PDB entry 6NFY | X-ray diffraction, 2.17 A resolution | chains A and B

[Chain A (and B)]
Protein: Mitogen-activated protein kinase kinase kinase kinase 1
Organism: Homo sapiens
Notes: EC 2.7.11.1; chain B of this document is another copy of the same molecule, construct and numbering; everything in this record applies to it too
UniProtKB: Q92918 (M4K1_HUMAN); residue numbers follow UniProt; this construct covers 10-307
Amino-acid sequence (300 residues; numbered 8 to 307; the number before each row is that of its first residue):
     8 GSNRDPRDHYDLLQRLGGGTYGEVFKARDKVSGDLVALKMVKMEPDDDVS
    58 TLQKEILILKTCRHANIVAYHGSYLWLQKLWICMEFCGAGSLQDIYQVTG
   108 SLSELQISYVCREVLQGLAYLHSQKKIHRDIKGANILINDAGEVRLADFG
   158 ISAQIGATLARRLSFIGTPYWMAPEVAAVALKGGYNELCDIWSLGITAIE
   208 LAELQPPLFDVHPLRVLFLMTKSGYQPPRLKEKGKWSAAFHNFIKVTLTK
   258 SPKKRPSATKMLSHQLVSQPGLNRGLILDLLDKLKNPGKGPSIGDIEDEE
Disordered / not traced: 26-28, 293-307 (chain B: 293-307)
Differences from the reference sequence: expression tag (8-9)
Ligand contacts: sunitinib (B49; N-[2-(diethylamino)ethyl]-5-[(Z)-(5-fluoro-2-oxo-1,2-dihydro-3H-indol-3-ylidene)methyl]-2,4-dimethyl-1H-pyrrole-3-carbo xamide): L23, V31, A44, K46, V75, M91, E92, F93, C94, G95, A96, G97, D101, V105, L144, A154
UniProt features mapped onto this chain:
  - active site: D137 (Proton acceptor)
  - binding site (ATP): L23 to V31, K46
  - modified residue: T165 (Phosphothreonine), S171 (Phosphoserine), T175 (Phosphothreonine)
What the authors report for this chain:
  - binding site for sunitinib: M91, E92, C94, A167
  - self-association interface (contacts with another copy of this molecule); pairs are residue here / residue on that copy: H135-R168 (backbone contact), D155-R168, T165-K46, T165-E62, S171
  - conformationally variable residues (loop rearrangement): D155 to G157
  - catalytic residues: K46

[How chain A and chain B interact]
Contacting residue pairs (79):
  K46(A) - T165(B)  hydrogen bond (side chain-backbone)
  V48(A) - A164(B)
  D53(A) - K132(B)  salt bridge
  D54(A) - K132(B)  salt bridge
  T58(A) - S159(B)  hydrogen bond
  T58(A) - Q161(B)
  L59(A) - A164(B)  hydrophobic
  K61(A) - I65(B)
  E62(A) - Q161(B)
  E62(A) - G163(B)
  E62(A) - A164(B)  hydrogen bond (side chain-backbone)
  E62(A) - T165(B)  hydrogen bond
  I63(A) - T165(B)
  I89(A) - T165(B)
  K132(A) - D53(B)  salt bridge
  K132(A) - D55(B)
  H135(A) - R168(B)  hydrogen bond (backbone-side chain)
  D137(A) - R168(B)
  N142(A) - R168(B)
  D155(A) - L166(B)
  D155(A) - R168(B)  salt bridge
  G157(A) - R168(B)
  I158(A) - I162(B)  hydrophobic
  I158(A) - G163(B)
  I158(A) - L166(B)  hydrophobic
  I158(A) - L170(B)  hydrophobic
  Q161(A) - D54(B)
  I162(A) - I158(B)  hydrophobic
  G163(A) - E62(B)
  A164(A) - V48(B)
  A164(A) - L59(B)  hydrophobic
  A164(A) - E62(B)  hydrogen bond (backbone-side chain)
  T165(A) - K46(B)  hydrogen bond (backbone-side chain)
  T165(A) - E62(B)  hydrogen bond
  T165(A) - I89(B)
  L166(A) - D155(B)
  A167(A) - Y28(B)
  R168(A) - Y28(B)
  R168(A) - H135(B)  hydrogen bond (side chain-backbone)
  R168(A) - D137(B)
  R168(A) - N142(B)
  R168(A) - D155(B)  salt bridge
  R168(A) - G157(B)
  R169(A) - T27(B)
  L170(A) - F172(B)  hydrophobic
  L170(A) - I173(B)
  S171(A) - F172(B)
  S171(A) - I173(B)  hydrogen bond (backbone-backbone)
  F172(A) - R136(B)
  F172(A) - I158(B)  hydrophobic
  F172(A) - S171(B)
  F172(A) - F172(B)  hydrophobic
  F172(A) - Y192(B)
  I173(A) - L170(B)
  I173(A) - S171(B)  hydrogen bond (backbone-backbone)
  I173(A) - I173(B)  hydrophobic
  P176(A) - A187(B)
  A184(A) - L221(B)
  V186(A) - I173(B)  hydrophobic
  A187(A) - I173(B)  hydrophobic
  A187(A) - P176(B)
  A187(A) - P220(B)
  A187(A) - L221(B)  hydrophobic
  L188(A) - H219(B)
  L188(A) - P220(B)
  H219(A) - L188(B)
  H219(A) - F225(B)
  H219(A) - T228(B)  hydrogen bond
  P220(A) - A187(B)
  L221(A) - A184(B)
  L221(A) - A187(B)  hydrophobic
  L221(A) - L224(B)
  L221(A) - F225(B)
  L221(A) - T228(B)
  L224(A) - L221(B)
  F225(A) - H219(B)
  F225(A) - L221(B)  hydrophobic
  T228(A) - H219(B)  hydrogen bond
  T228(A) - L221(B)
Also at the interface, not in a pair above, chain A (49 interface residues in all): D55, I65, Q131, R136, S159, G174, V183, G190
Also at the interface, not in a pair above, chain B (49 interface residues in all): T58, K61, I63, L87, A167, R169, G174

[In short]
Chain A and chain B each contribute 49 residues to their interface; the contacts include 13 hydrogen bonds and
5 salt bridges. Among the polar pairs are D53(A)-K132(B), D54(A)-K132(B) and D155(A)-R168(B). Chain A binds
sunitinib. The paper reports the catalytic residue K46(A); a binding site for sunitinib at M91(A), E92(A) and
C94(A) among others.
Chain A and chain B are both Mitogen-activated protein kinase kinase kinase kinase 1 (Homo sapiens); the
structure, Crystal structure of nonphosphorylated, HPK1 kinase domain in complex with sunitinib in the
inactive state, was determined by X-ray diffraction (same publication as 6NFZ and 6NG0).
